Entry 3PCG (X-ray diffraction, 1.96 A resolution); this record covers chains M and N of the 12 polymer chains in the assembly.

== Chain M (and N) ==
Molecule: Protocatechuate 3,4-dioxygenase
Organism: Pseudomonas putida
Notes: EC 1.13.11.3; chain N of this document is another copy of the same molecule, construct and numbering; everything in this record applies to it too
UniProtKB: P00437 (PCXB_PSEPU); residues 301-538 here correspond to UniProt positions 1-238 (UniProt number = residue number - 300)
Sequence (238 residues; row label = number of the first residue in the row):
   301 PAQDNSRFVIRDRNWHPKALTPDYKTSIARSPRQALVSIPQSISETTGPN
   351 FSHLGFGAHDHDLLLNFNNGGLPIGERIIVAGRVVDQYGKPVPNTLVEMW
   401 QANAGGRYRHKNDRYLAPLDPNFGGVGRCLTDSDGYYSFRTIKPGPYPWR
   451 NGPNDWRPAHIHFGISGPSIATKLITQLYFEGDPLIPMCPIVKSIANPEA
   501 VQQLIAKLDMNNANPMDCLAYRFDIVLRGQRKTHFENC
Unresolved in the structure: 368-370, 537-538
Covalently attached groups: beta-mercaptoethanol (BME) linked to Cys429

== Chain M / chain N interface ==
Residue-residue contacts (12):
  Asp323(M) - Asn314(N)
  Asp323(M) - Lys318(N)  salt bridge
  Lys325(M) - Ala335(N)
  Lys325(M) - Leu336(N)  hydrogen bond (side chain-backbone)
  Lys325(M) - Ser338(N)  hydrogen bond
  Ile328(M) - Arg333(N)
  Ile328(M) - Ala335(N)  hydrophobic
  Asn451(M) - Ser338(N)  hydrogen bond (backbone-side chain)
  Gly452(M) - Ser338(N)
  Pro453(M) - Ile310(N)
  Pro453(M) - Ser338(N)
  Asn454(M) - Ile310(N)

== In short ==
Chain M and chain N each contribute 7 residues to their interface, with 3 hydrogen bonds and 1 salt bridge.
Polar contacts include Asp323(M)-Lys318(N), Lys325(M)-Leu336(N) and Lys325(M)-Ser338(N).
Chain M and chain N are both Protocatechuate 3,4-dioxygenase (Pseudomonas putida); the structure, Structure of
protocatechuate 3,4-dioxygenase complexed with the inhibitor 4-hydroxyphenylacetate, was determined by X-ray
diffraction (same publication as 3PCB, 3PCC, 3PCE, 3PCF, 3PCH and 3PCI).
